4LTC - chains O and U of the 28 polymer chains in the assembly; structure by X-ray diffraction, 2.50 A resolution.

Chain O:
Protein: Proteasome subunit alpha type-2
Organism: Saccharomyces cerevisiae
Notes: EC 3.4.25.1
UniProt: P23639 (PSA2_YEAST); residues 1-250 here = UniProt positions 1-250
Chain sequence (250 residues; numbered 1 to 250; the number before each row is that of its first residue):
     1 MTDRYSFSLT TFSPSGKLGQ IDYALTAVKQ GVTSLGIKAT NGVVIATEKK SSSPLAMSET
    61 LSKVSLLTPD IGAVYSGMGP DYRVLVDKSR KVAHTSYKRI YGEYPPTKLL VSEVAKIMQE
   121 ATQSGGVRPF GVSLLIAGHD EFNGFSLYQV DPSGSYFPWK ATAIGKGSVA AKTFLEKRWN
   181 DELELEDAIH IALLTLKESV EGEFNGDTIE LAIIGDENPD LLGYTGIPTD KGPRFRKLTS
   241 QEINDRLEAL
Curated features (UniProtKB/Swiss-Prot):
  - cross-link: Lys108 (Glycyl lysine isopeptide (Lys-Gly) (interchain with G-Cter in ubiquitin))

Chain U:
Protein: Proteasome subunit alpha type-1
Organism: Saccharomyces cerevisiae
Notes: EC 3.4.25.1
UniProt: P21243 (PSA1_YEAST); residues -8 to 243 here correspond to UniProt positions 1-252 (UniProt number = residue number + 9)
Chain sequence (252 residues; each row starts with the number of its first residue; numbers below 1 keep their minus sign (Met-8 is residue -8)):
    -8 MSGAAAASAA GYDRHITIFS PEGRLYQVEY AFKATNQTNI NSLAVRGKDC TVVISQKKVP
    52 DKLLDPTTVS YIFCISRTIG MVVNGPIPDA RNAALRAKAE AAEFRYKYGY DMPCDVLAKR
   112 MANLSQIYTQ RAYMRPLGVI LTFVSVDEEL GPSIYKTDPA GYYVGYKATA TGPKQQEITT
   172 NLENHFKKSK IDHINEESWE KVVEFAITHM IDALGTEFSK NDLEVGVATK DKFFTLSAEN
   232 IEERLVAIAE QD
Unresolved in the structure: -8 to 0

Interface between chain O and chain U:
Residue-residue contacts (71):
  Thr2(O) - Tyr124(U)
  Asp3(O) - Arg122(U)  salt bridge
  Asp3(O) - Tyr124(U)
  Tyr5(O) - Ile7(U)
  Tyr5(O) - Ala123(U)  hydrophobic
  Tyr5(O) - Tyr124(U)  hydrophobic
  Leu9(O) - Ile9(U)  hydrophobic
  Leu9(O) - Ala123(U)  hydrophobic
  Gln20(O) - Ile9(U)
  Gln20(O) - Phe10(U)  hydrogen bond (side chain-backbone)
  Tyr23(O) - Phe10(U)
  Tyr23(O) - Ser11(U)
  Tyr23(O) - Pro12(U)  hydrophobic
  Tyr23(O) - Gly14(U)
  Ala24(O) - Phe10(U)  hydrophobic
  Thr26(O) - Glu13(U)
  Ala27(O) - Gly14(U)
  Ser52(O) - Tyr153(U)
  Ser53(O) - Thr170(U)
  Ser53(O) - Glu174(U)
  Pro54(O) - Lys158(U)
  Pro54(O) - Glu174(U)
  Leu55(O) - Tyr157(U)
  Leu55(O) - Lys158(U)  hydrogen bond (backbone-backbone)
  Leu55(O) - Ala159(U)
  Leu55(O) - Thr170(U)
  Leu55(O) - Glu174(U)
  Leu55(O) - Phe177(U)  hydrophobic
  Ala56(O) - Gly156(U)
  Ala56(O) - Tyr157(U)  hydrophobic
  Met57(O) - Arg37(U)
  Met57(O) - Val155(U)
  Met57(O) - Gly156(U)  hydrogen bond (backbone-backbone)
  Met57(O) - Tyr157(U)
  Met57(O) - Lys158(U)
  Thr60(O) - Tyr146(U)
  Thr60(O) - Val155(U)
  Thr60(O) - Gly156(U)  hydrogen bond (side chain-backbone)
  Leu61(O) - Tyr153(U)  hydrophobic
  Leu61(O) - Tyr154(U)
  Leu61(O) - Val155(U)  hydrophobic
  Met78(O) - Phe10(U)  hydrophobic
  Met78(O) - Leu16(U)  hydrophobic
  Pro80(O) - Gln117(U)
  Pro80(O) - Ala151(U)
  Pro80(O) - Gly152(U)
  Pro80(O) - Tyr153(U)
  Asp81(O) - Gln117(U)
  Arg83(O) - Ala113(U)  hydrogen bond (side chain-backbone)
  Arg83(O) - Asn114(U)
  Arg83(O) - Gly152(U)  hydrogen bond (side chain-backbone)
  Arg83(O) - Tyr154(U)
  Val84(O) - Asn114(U)
  Val84(O) - Gln117(U)
  Asp87(O) - Lys110(U)  salt bridge
  Asp87(O) - Asn114(U)
  Ala121(O) - Gln121(U)
  Gly125(O) - Arg122(U)
  Gly126(O) - Gln121(U)
  Gly126(O) - Arg122(U)
  Gly126(O) - Ala123(U)  hydrogen bond (backbone-backbone)
  Val127(O) - Gln121(U)
  Val127(O) - Arg122(U)
  Arg128(O) - Thr8(U)
  Arg128(O) - Phe10(U)
  Arg128(O) - Leu16(U)
  Arg128(O) - Thr120(U)  hydrogen bond (side chain-backbone)
  Arg128(O) - Gln121(U)  hydrogen bond (backbone-backbone)
  Pro129(O) - Phe10(U)
  Phe130(O) - Gln121(U)
  Gly131(O) - Phe10(U)
Also at the interface, not in a pair above, chain U (33 interface residues in all): Leu173

In short:
Chain O and chain U form an interface of 31 and 33 residues respectively, with 9 hydrogen bonds and 2 salt
bridges. Polar contacts include Asp3(O)-Arg122(U), Asp87(O)-Lys110(U) and Gln20(O)-Phe10(U).
Chain O is Proteasome subunit alpha type-2 and chain U is Proteasome subunit alpha type-1, both from
Saccharomyces cerevisiae; the structure, Crystal structure of yeast 20S proteasome in complex with enone
carmaphycin analogue 6, was determined by X-ray diffraction (same publication as 4HNP, 4HRC and 4HRD).
